9EM8 - chains D and E of the 8 polymer chains in the assembly; structure by electron microscopy, 4.10 A resolution (low resolution: residue-level contacts below are approximate; hydrogen-bond / salt-bridge calls are withheld).

[Chain D (and E)]
Name: Slr0869 protein
Organism: Synechocystis sp. PCC 6803
Notes: chain E of this document is another copy of the same molecule, construct and numbering; everything in this record applies to it too
UniProtKB: P73765 (P73765_SYNY3); numbering as in UniProt (aligned over 1-812)
Chain sequence (820 residues; each row starts with the number of its first residue):
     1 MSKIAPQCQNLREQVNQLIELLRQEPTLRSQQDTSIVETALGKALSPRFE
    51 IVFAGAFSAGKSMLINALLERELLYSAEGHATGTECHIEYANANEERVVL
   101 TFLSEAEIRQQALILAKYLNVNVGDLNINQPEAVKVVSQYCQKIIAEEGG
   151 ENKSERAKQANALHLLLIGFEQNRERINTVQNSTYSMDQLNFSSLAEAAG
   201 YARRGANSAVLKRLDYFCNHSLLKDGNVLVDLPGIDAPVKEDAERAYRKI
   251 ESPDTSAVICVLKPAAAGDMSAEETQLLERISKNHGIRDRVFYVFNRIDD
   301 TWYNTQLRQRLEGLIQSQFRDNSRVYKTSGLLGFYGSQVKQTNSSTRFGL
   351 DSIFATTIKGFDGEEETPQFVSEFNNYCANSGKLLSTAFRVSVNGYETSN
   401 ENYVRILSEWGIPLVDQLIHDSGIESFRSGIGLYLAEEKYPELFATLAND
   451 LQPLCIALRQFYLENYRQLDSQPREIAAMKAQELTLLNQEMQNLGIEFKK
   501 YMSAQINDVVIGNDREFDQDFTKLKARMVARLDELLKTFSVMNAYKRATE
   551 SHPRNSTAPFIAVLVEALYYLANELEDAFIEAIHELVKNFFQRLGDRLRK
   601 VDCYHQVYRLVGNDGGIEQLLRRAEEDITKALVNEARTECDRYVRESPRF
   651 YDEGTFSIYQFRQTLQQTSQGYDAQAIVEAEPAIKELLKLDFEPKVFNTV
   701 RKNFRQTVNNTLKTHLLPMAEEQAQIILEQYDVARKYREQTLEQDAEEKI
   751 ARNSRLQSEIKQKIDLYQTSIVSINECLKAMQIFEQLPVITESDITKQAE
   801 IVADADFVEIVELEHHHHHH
Not modelled in the structure: 1, 794-820
Construct notes: expression tag (813-820)

[Interface between chain D and chain E]
Contacting residue pairs (15):
  Thr-485(D) / Glu-729(E)
  Asn-488(D) / Leu-728(E)
  Asn-488(D) / Glu-729(E)
  Gln-489(D) / Glu-729(E)
  Gln-492(D) / Gln-725(E)
  Gln-492(D) / Leu-728(E)
  Gln-725(D) / Gln-492(E)
  Leu-728(D) / Gln-492(E)
  Glu-729(D) / Thr-485(E)
  Glu-729(D) / Asn-488(E)
  Glu-729(D) / Gln-489(E)
  Tyr-731(D) / Tyr-731(E)
  Tyr-731(D) / Asp-732(E)
  Asp-732(D) / Tyr-731(E)
  Arg-735(D) / Arg-735(E)
Other interface residues (no listed pair), chain D (14 interface residues in all): Leu-484, Leu-486, Asn-493, Ala-724
Other interface residues (no listed pair), chain E (13 interface residues in all): Leu-484, Leu-486, Ala-724

[Summary]
The interface between chain D and chain E involves 14 residues on one side and 13 on the other.
Both chains are Slr0869 protein (Synechocystis sp. PCC 6803). Entry 9EM8 (Oligomeric structure of SynDLP in
presence of GDP) was determined by electron microscopy (same publication as 9EM7 and 9EM9).
